Entry 2GIA (X-ray diffraction, 1.89 A resolution); this record covers chains A and D of the 4 polymer chains in the assembly.

== Chain A ==
Molecule: mitochondrial RNA-binding protein 2
From: Trypanosoma brucei
Reference sequence: Q952G2 (Q952G2_9TRYP); numbering as in UniProt (aligned over 30-224)
Amino-acid sequence (195 residues; each row starts with the number of its first residue):
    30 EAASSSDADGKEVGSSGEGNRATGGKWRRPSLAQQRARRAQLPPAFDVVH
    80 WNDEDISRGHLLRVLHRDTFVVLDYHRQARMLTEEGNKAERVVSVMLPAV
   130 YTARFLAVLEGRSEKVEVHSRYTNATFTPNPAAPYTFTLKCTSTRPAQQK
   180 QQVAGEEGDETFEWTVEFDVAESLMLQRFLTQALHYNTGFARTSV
Disordered / not traced: 30-55, 176-187, 222-224

== Chain D ==
Molecule: mitochondrial RNA-binding protein 1
From: Trypanosoma brucei
Reference sequence: P90629 (P90629_9TRYP); numbering as in UniProt (aligned over 20-206)
Amino-acid sequence (187 residues; row label = number of the first residue in the row):
    20 ASTFSGVQSLPKFEIHDVRDDPAEGTMTRVAVDGKLLLISQYPQLGPRKV
    70 DPNDLSPQFDADRRISVRLRHVDLAYLVGVCKERVPRHRMETKAYTLDFE
   120 KSAQGYHLHGKVHRVASQRMEDWSVKFDNHFAVTLEHFLESALDESFGFR
   170 QHYATRAAEGGEKIAATSSAEGGARRKRSVSDTSRYH
Disordered / not traced: 20-27, 174-206
Differences from the reference sequence: conflict Glu43 (Leu in P90629)

== How chain A and chain D interact ==
Residue-residue contacts - 47 pairs, chain A then chain D:
  Arg65(A) - Leu29(D)
  Arg65(A) - Asp52(D)  salt bridge
  Arg68(A) - Gly53(D)
  Arg68(A) - Lys54(D)
  Arg68(A) - Ser165(D)  hydrogen bond (side chain-backbone)
  Arg68(A) - Phe166(D)
  Arg68(A) - Gly167(D)
  Ala69(A) - His171(D)  hydrogen bond (backbone-side chain)
  Gln70(A) - His171(D)
  Leu71(A) - His171(D)  hydrogen bond (backbone-side chain)
  Pro73(A) - Phe166(D)
  Pro73(A) - Phe168(D)  hydrophobic
  Pro73(A) - His171(D)
  Ala74(A) - Lys54(D)
  Ala74(A) - Phe166(D)  hydrogen bond (backbone-backbone)
  Phe75(A) - His90(D)
  Phe75(A) - Phe166(D)  hydrophobic
  Asp76(A) - Lys54(D)  salt bridge
  His95(A) - Phe168(D)
  His95(A) - Tyr172(D)
  Tyr164(A) - Arg103(D)
  Asp198(A) - Tyr95(D)  hydrogen bond
  Val199(A) - Tyr95(D)  hydrophobic
  Val199(A) - Arg103(D)
  Val199(A) - Val104(D)  hydrophobic
  Ala200(A) - Val91(D)  hydrophobic
  Ala200(A) - Ala94(D)
  Ala200(A) - Tyr95(D)  hydrophobic
  Leu203(A) - Ala94(D)
  Leu203(A) - Val97(D)  hydrophobic
  Leu203(A) - Gly98(D)
  Leu203(A) - Lys101(D)
  Leu203(A) - Arg103(D)
  Met204(A) - His90(D)
  Met204(A) - Ala94(D)  hydrophobic
  Met204(A) - Phe166(D)
  Arg207(A) - Leu162(D)
  Arg207(A) - Asp163(D)  salt bridge
  Arg207(A) - Phe166(D)
  Phe208(A) - Phe166(D)  hydrophobic
  Phe208(A) - Phe168(D)  hydrophobic
  Gln211(A) - Asp163(D)
  Gln211(A) - Phe168(D)
  Ala212(A) - Phe168(D)  hydrophobic
  Tyr215(A) - Phe168(D)  hydrophobic
  Tyr215(A) - Arg169(D)
  Tyr215(A) - Tyr172(D)  hydrophobic
Also at the interface, not in a pair above, chain A (24 interface residues in all): Pro72, Glu201, Asn216
Also at the interface, not in a pair above, chain D (24 interface residues in all): Glu164, Gln170

== Overview ==
The chain A/chain D interface involves 24 residues from each chain; the contacts include 5 hydrogen bonds and
3 salt bridges. Polar contacts include Arg65(A)-Asp52(D), Asp76(A)-Lys54(D) and Arg207(A)-Asp163(D).
Here chain A is mitochondrial RNA-binding protein 2 and chain D is mitochondrial RNA-binding protein 1, both
from Trypanosoma brucei. Entry 2GIA (Crystal structures of trypanosoma bruciei MRP1/MRP2) was determined by
X-ray diffraction together with 2GID and 2GJE from the same study.
